8WET - chains A and B of the 8 polymer chains in the assembly; structure by electron microscopy, 2.76 A resolution.

== Chain A (and B) ==
Protein: TdpA
Source organism: Thermus antranikianii DSM 12462
Notes: chain B of this document is another copy of the same molecule, construct and numbering; everything in this record applies to it too
Amino-acid sequence (586 residues; each row starts with the number of its first residue):
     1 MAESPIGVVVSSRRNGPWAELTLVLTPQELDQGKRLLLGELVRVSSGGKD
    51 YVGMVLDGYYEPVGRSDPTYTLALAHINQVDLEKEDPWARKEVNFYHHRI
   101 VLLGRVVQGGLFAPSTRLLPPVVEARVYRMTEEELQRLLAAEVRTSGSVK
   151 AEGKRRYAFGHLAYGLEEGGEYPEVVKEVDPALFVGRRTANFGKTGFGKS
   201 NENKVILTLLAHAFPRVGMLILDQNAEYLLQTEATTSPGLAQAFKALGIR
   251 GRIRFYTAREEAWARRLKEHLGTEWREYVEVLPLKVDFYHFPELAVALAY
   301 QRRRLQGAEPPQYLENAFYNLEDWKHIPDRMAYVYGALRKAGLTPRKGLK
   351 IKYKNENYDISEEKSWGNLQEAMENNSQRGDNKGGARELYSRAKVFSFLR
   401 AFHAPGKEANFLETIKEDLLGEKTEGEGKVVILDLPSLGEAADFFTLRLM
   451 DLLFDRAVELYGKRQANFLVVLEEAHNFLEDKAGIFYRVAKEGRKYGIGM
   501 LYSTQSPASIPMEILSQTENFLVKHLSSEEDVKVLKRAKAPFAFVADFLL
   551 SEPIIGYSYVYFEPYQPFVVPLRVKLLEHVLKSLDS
Disordered / not traced: 1-2

== How chain A and chain B interact ==
Contacting residue pairs (79; chain A residue first):
  Arg35(A) with Leu118(B); Pro121(B)
  Leu37(A) with Arg117(B); Leu118(B), hydrophobic
  Leu38(A) with Arg14(B); Arg117(B), hydrogen bond (backbone-side chain); Leu119(B), hydrophobic
  Asp57(A) with Arg14(B)
  Gly58(A) with Arg13(B); Arg14(B), hydrogen bond (backbone-backbone); Leu119(B)
  Tyr59(A) with Ser12(B); Arg13(B)
  Tyr60(A) with Val10(B); Ser12(B), hydrogen bond (backbone-backbone); Val122(B), hydrophobic
  Tyr70(A) with Gly64(B)
  Leu72(A) with Val8(B); Val9(B)
  His76(A) with Gly7(B); Glu29(B), salt bridge
  Ile77(A) with Gln28(B)
  Arg90(A) with Val123(B); Glu124(B), salt bridge
  Asn94(A) with Val123(B)
  Tyr96(A) with Ser12(B), hydrogen bond; Leu119(B); Pro120(B)
  Tyr164(A) with Arg117(B)
  Leu166(A) with Ala113(B), hydrophobic
  Glu167(A) with Thr116(B), hydrogen bond; Arg117(B), hydrogen bond (side chain-backbone); Leu118(B)
  Glu168(A) with Arg105(B), salt bridge
  Lys194(A) with Glu563(B), salt bridge
  Gly196(A) with Tyr565(B), hydrogen bond (backbone-side chain)
  Gln224(A) with Tyr461(B)
  Arg259(A) with Gly462(B), hydrogen bond (side chain-backbone)
  Arg302(A) with Glu459(B), salt bridge
  Arg303(A) with Asp455(B), salt bridge; Val458(B)
  Leu305(A) with Asp451(B); Asp455(B)
  Gln306(A) with Asp451(B)
  Glu309(A) with Phe318(B); Tyr319(B)
  Arg392(A) with Asp323(B), salt bridge; His326(B), hydrogen bond
  Pro436(A) with Gly462(B)
  Gly439(A) with Tyr461(B)
  Glu440(A) with Val458(B); Glu459(B)
  Asn477(A) with Glu492(B)
  Gln505(A) with Gln517(B), hydrogen bond
  Ser506(A) with Gln517(B)
  Ser527(A) with Ala538(B); Lys539(B); Ala540(B), hydrogen bond (backbone-backbone); Pro541(B)
  Ser528(A) with Arg537(B); Ala538(B)
  Glu529(A) with Arg537(B), hydrogen bond (backbone-backbone)
  Glu530(A) with Met512(B); Ser516(B)
  Asp547(A) with Pro17(B)
  Phe548(A) with Arg117(B)
  Leu550(A) with Ala540(B)
  Ser551(A) with Pro17(B), hydrogen bond (side chain-backbone); Trp18(B); Pro114(B)
  Glu552(A) with Pro114(B); Ser115(B); Arg117(B), salt bridge
  Pro553(A) with Pro114(B); Val143(B)
  Ile555(A) with Arg144(B); Thr145(B); Tyr565(B), hydrophobic
  Tyr559(A) with Arg117(B), hydrogen bond
Also at the interface, not in a pair above, chain A (62 interface residues in all): Leu36, Gly39, Asp67, Thr69, Ala73, Leu82, Glu83, Val93, Gly165, Phe197, Gly307, Ala308, Phe398, Ala401, Ile554, Tyr557
Also at the interface, not in a pair above, chain B (67 interface residues in all): Ser11, Gly16, Val24, Thr26, Pro27, Lys49, Val63, Phe95, His97, Leu111, Ser146, Glu322, Lys463, Ala483, Arg488, Lys495, Lys536, Pro564

== Summary ==
The interface between chain A and chain B involves 62 residues on one side and 67 on the other; the contacts
include 14 hydrogen bonds and 8 salt bridges. Polar contacts include His76(A)-Glu29(B), Arg90(A)-Glu124(B) and
Glu168(A)-Arg105(B).
Both chains are TdpA (Thermus antranikianii DSM 12462). Entry 8WET (The cryo-EM structure of TdpAB complex)
was determined by electron microscopy (same publication as 8Y1K and 8WFD).
